Entry 3A5D (X-ray diffraction, 4.80 A resolution (low resolution: residue-level contacts below are approximate; hydrogen-bond / salt-bridge calls are withheld)); this record covers chains B and D of the 8 polymer chains in the assembly.

== Chain B ==
Protein: V-type ATP synthase alpha chain
Source organism: Thermus thermophilus
Notes: EC 3.6.3.14
Reference sequence: Q56403 (VATA_THET8); numbering as in UniProt (aligned over 1-578)
Chain sequence (578 residues; each row starts with the number of its first residue):
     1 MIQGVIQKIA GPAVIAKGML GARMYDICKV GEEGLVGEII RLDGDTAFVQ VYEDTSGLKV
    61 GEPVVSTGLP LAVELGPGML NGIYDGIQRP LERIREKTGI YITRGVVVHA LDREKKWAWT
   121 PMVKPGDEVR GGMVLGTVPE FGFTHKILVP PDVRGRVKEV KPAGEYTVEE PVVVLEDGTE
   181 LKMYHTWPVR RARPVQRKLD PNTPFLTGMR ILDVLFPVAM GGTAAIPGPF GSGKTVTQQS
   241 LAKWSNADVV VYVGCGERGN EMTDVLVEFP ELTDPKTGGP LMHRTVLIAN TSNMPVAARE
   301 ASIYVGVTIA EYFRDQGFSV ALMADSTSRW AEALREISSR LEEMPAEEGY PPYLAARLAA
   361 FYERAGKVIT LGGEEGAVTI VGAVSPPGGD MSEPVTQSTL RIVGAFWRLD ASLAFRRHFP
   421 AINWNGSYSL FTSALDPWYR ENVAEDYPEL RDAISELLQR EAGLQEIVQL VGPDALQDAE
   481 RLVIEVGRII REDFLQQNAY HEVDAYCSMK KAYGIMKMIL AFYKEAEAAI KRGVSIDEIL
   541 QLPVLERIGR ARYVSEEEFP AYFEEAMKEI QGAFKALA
Unresolved in the structure: 92-107, 578

== Chain D ==
Protein: V-type ATP synthase beta chain
Source organism: Thermus thermophilus
Notes: EC 3.6.3.14
Reference sequence: Q56404 (VATB_THET8); residues 1-478 here = UniProt positions 1-478
Chain sequence (478 residues; each row starts with the number of its first residue):
     1 MDLLKKEYTG ITYISGPLLF VENAKDLAYG AIVDIKDGTG RVRGGQVIEV SEEYAVIQVF
    61 EETTGLDLAT TSVSLVEDVA RLGVSKEMLG RRFNGIGKPI DGLPPITPEK RLPITGLPLN
   121 PVARRKPEQF IQTGISTIDV MNTLVRGQKL PIFSGSGLPA NEIAAQIARQ ATVRPDLSGE
   181 GEKEEPFAVV FAAMGITQRE LSYFIQEFER TGALSRSVLF LNKADDPTIE RILTPRMALT
   241 VAEYLAFEHD YHVLVILTDM TNYCEALREI GAAREEIPGR RGYPGYMYTD LATIYERAGV
   301 VEGKKGSVTQ IPILSMPDDD RTHPIPDLTG YITEGQIQLS RELHRKGIYP PIDPLPSLSR
   361 LMNNGVGKGK TREDHKQVSD QLYSAYANGV DIRKLVAIIG EDALTENDRR YLQFADAFER
   421 FFINQGQQNR SIEESLQIAW ALLSMLPQGE LKRISKDHIG KYYGQKLEEI WGAPQALD
Unresolved in the structure: 1-6, 176-182, 464-478
What the authors report for this chain:
  - catalytic residues: Arg-360 (by similarity / conservation)

== Chain B / chain D interface ==
Contacting residue pairs - 26 pairs, chain B then chain D:
  Lys-8(B) with Glu-52(D)
  Ile-9(B) with Val-50(D); Ser-51(D); Glu-52(D)
  Ala-10(B) with Ile-48(D); Glu-49(D); Val-50(D)
  Gly-11(B) with Ile-48(D); Glu-49(D); Val-50(D)
  Pro-12(B) with Ile-48(D); Glu-49(D)
  Ser-56(B) with Gly-30(D)
  Val-60(B) with Leu-27(D)
  Arg-258(B) with Tyr-331(D)
  Gly-259(B) with Gly-147(D)
  Asn-260(B) with Lys-126(D); Pro-127(D)
  Thr-263(B) with Ala-123(D); Arg-124(D); Arg-125(D); Lys-126(D)
  Leu-266(B) with Arg-124(D)
  Ser-292(B) with Ala-292(D)
  Asn-293(B) with Glu-296(D)
  Ser-339(B) with Gly-285(D)
Also at the interface, not in a pair above, chain B (21 interface residues in all): Leu-58, Lys-59, Asp-264, Val-267, Glu-336, Glu-342
Also at the interface, not in a pair above, chain D (21 interface residues in all): Tyr-29, Ala-31, Ile-277, Ala-298

== Overview ==
Chain B and chain D each contribute 21 residues to their interface. From the paper: the catalytic residue
Arg-360(D).
Chain B is V-type ATP synthase alpha chain and chain D is V-type ATP synthase beta chain, both from Thermus
thermophilus; the structure, Inter-subunit interaction and quaternary rearrangement defined by the central
stalk of prokaryotic V1-ATPase, was determined by X-ray diffraction together with 3A5C from the same study.
